Entry 7XJL (electron microscopy, 3.50 A resolution); this record covers chains A and F of the 6 polymer chains in the assembly.

== Chain A ==
Name: spexin
From: Homo sapiens
Sequence (14 residues; each row starts with the number of its first residue):
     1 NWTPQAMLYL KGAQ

== Chain F ==
Name: Galanin receptor type 2
From: Homo sapiens
Reference sequence: O43603 (GALR2_HUMAN); residue numbers follow UniProt; this construct covers 1-314
Sequence (332 residues; numbered -9 to 322; the number before each row is that of its first residue; numbers below 1 keep their minus sign (Asp-9 is residue -9)):
    -9 DYKDDDDKGS MNVSGCPGAG NASQAGGGGG WHPEAVIVPL LFALIFLVGT VGNTLVLAVL
    51 LRGGQAVSTT NLFILNLGVA DLCFILCCVP FQATIYTLDG WVFGSLLCKA VHFLIFLTMH
   111 ASSFTLAAVS LDRYLAIRYP LHSRELRTPR NALAAIGLIW GLSLLFSGPY LSYYQQSQLA
   171 NLTVCHPAWS APRRRAMDIC TFVFSYLLPV LVLGLTYART LRYLWRAVDP VAAGSGARRA
   231 KRKVTRMILI VAALFCLCWM PHHALILCVW FGQFPLTRAT YALRILSHLV SYANSCVNPI
   291 VYALVSKHFR KGFRTICAGL LGRAGSLEVL FQ
Not modelled in the structure: -9 to 22, 217-223, 308-322
Sequence notes: expression tag (-9 to 0, 315-322); conflict Gln165 (Arg in O43603)
Disulfide bonds: Cys98-Cys175
Curated features (UniProtKB/Swiss-Prot):
  - glycosylation (N-linked (GlcNAc...) asparagine): Asn2, Asn11
What the authors report for this chain:
  - mutagenesis - Q263A: unchanged signaling

== Chain A / chain F interface ==
Residue-residue contacts (28):
  Asn1(A) with Tyr271(F)
  Trp2(A) with Leu266(F); Thr267(F), hydrogen bond (side chain-backbone); Thr270(F), hydrogen bond; Tyr271(F)
  Thr3(A) with Asp89(F)
  Gln5(A) with Ile85(F); Asp89(F); Gly90(F), hydrogen bond (side chain-backbone); Trp91(F); Thr173(F); Val174(F)
  Ala6(A) with Tyr86(F), hydrophobic
  Leu8(A) with Leu169(F), hydrophobic; His176(F)
  Tyr9(A) with Ile85(F), hydrophobic; His102(F); Tyr164(F), hydrogen bond; Cys175(F); Pro177(F); Arg274(F)
  Leu10(A) with Arg184(F), hydrogen bond (backbone-side chain); Arg274(F)
  Lys11(A) with Arg184(F)
  Gly12(A) with His176(F); Pro177(F); Arg184(F)
  Ala13(A) with Pro177(F)
Other interface residues (no listed pair), chain A (13 interface residues in all): Pro4, Met7
Other interface residues (no listed pair), chain F (24 interface residues in all): Gln82, Leu172, Leu255, Val259, Phe264

== Overview ==
13 residues of chain A and 24 residues of chain F are in contact, with 5 hydrogen bonds. Among the polar pairs
are Trp2(A)-Thr267(F), Trp2(A)-Thr270(F) and Gln5(A)-Gly90(F). The paper reports that Q263A of chain F leaves
signaling unchanged.
Chain A is spexin and chain F is Galanin receptor type 2, both from Homo sapiens; the structure, Cryo-EM
structure of the spexin-bound GALR2-miniGq complex, was determined by electron microscopy, deposited together
with 7XJJ and 7XJK.
